PDB entry 6NB1 | X-ray diffraction, 1.90 A resolution | chains B and C of the 14 polymer chains in the assembly

Chain B (and C):
Molecule: ATP-dependent Clp protease proteolytic subunit
Source organism: Escherichia coli (strain K12)
Notes: EC 3.4.21.92; chain C of this document is another copy of the same molecule, construct and numbering; everything in this record applies to it too
UniProt: P0A6G7 (CLPP_ECOLI); residues 1-207 here = UniProt positions 1-207
Amino-acid sequence (207 residues; numbered 1 to 207; the number before each row is that of its first residue):
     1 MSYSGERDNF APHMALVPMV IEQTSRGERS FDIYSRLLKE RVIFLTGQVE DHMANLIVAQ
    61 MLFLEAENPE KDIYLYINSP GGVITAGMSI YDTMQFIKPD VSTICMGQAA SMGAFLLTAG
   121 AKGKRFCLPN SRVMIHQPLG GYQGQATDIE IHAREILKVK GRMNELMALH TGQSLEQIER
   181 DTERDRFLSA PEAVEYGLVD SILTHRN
Not modelled in the structure: 1-14 (chain C: 1-17, 24-29)
Small-molecule neighbours:
  - KHS (N-{2-[(2-chlorophenyl)sulfanyl]ethyl}-2-methyl-2-{[5-(trifluoromethyl)pyridin-2-yl]sulfonyl}propanamide), molecule 1: R36, L37, E40, V42, Y74, Y76, I104, F126, L128, L203, R206
  - KHS, molecule 2: L62, F63, A66, E67, D92, T93, F96, I97
Swiss-Prot annotation at these positions:
  - active site: S111 (Nucleophile), H136, D185
  - mutagenesis: V17 (V17A: No ClpA-ClpP, little ClpX-ClpP complex forms), P18 (P18A: Reduced processing, no ClpA-ClpP complex forms), M19 (M19A: No ClpA-ClpP, little ClpX-ClpP complex forms), V20 (V20A: No ClpA-ClpP or ClpX-ClpP complex forms), I21 (I21A: No ClpA-ClpP or ClpX-ClpP complex forms), T24 (T24A: No ClpA-ClpP, little ClpX-ClpP complex forms), G27 (G27A: No ClpA-ClpP, little ClpX-ClpP complex forms), D32 (D32A: No ClpA-ClpP or ClpX-ClpP complex forms), I33 (I33A: No ClpA-ClpP or ClpX-ClpP complex forms), Y34 (Y34A: No ClpA-ClpP or ClpX-ClpP complex forms), F126 (F126A: Little ClpA-ClpP or ClpX-ClpP complex forms), D185 (D185A: Loss of protease activity, forms ClpA-ClpP complex)
Reported in the primary citation:
  - binding site for KHS: L37, E40, V42, L62, F63, A66, Y74, Y76, F96, I104, F126, L203, R206
  - catalytic residues: S111
  - mutagenesis - E40A, E67A, Y76A: increased catalytic activity

Chain B / chain C interface:
Residue-residue contacts (64):
  R29(B) with I21(C); E22(C), hydrogen bond (side chain-backbone)
  S30(B) with I21(C); E22(C), hydrogen bond (backbone-backbone)
  F31(B) with V20(C); I21(C), hydrophobic
  D32(B) with M19(C); V20(C), hydrogen bond (backbone-backbone)
  Y34(B) with M19(C), hydrophobic
  S35(B) with M19(C); V20(C), hydrogen bond (side chain-backbone)
  L38(B) with M19(C), hydrophobic; I33(C), hydrophobic
  D51(B) with T46(C); N78(C), hydrogen bond
  H52(B) with Y34(C); T46(C)
  N55(B) with Y34(C); F44(C); T46(C), hydrogen bond
  L56(B) with M19(C), hydrophobic; I33(C), hydrophobic; Y34(C), hydrogen bond (backbone-side chain)
  V58(B) with M106(C), hydrophobic
  A59(B) with I33(C); L37(C)
  Q60(B) with M19(C); I33(C)
  L62(B) with L37(C), hydrophobic; Y76(C)
  F63(B) with I33(C), hydrophobic; R36(C); L37(C), hydrophobic
  E65(B) with R206(C), salt bridge
  T85(B) with G107(C); Q108(C); R132(C)
  M88(B) with N130(C)
  S89(B) with N78(C); M106(C); G107(C)
  Y91(B) with N130(C)
  D92(B) with L128(C); P129(C); N130(C), hydrogen bond (side chain-backbone); S131(C)
  Q95(B) with H205(C)
  F96(B) with L203(C), hydrophobic; T204(C); H205(C); R206(C), hydrogen bond (backbone-backbone)
  K98(B) with R206(C); N207(C)
  Q145(B) with R184(C), hydrogen bond
  T147(B) with R184(C)
  D148(B) with R184(C), salt bridge
  I151(B) with R184(C); D185(C)
  H152(B) with D185(C), salt bridge; F187(C)
  E155(B) with R132(C), salt bridge; F187(C)
  R162(B) with N130(C), hydrogen bond (side chain-backbone)
  L166(B) with N130(C)
Also at the interface, not in a pair above, chain B (38 interface residues in all): M19, E28, A86, Y142, V159
Also at the interface, not in a pair above, chain C (31 interface residues in all): P18, Q23, G47

Summary:
Chain B and chain C form an interface of 38 and 31 residues respectively, with 11 hydrogen bonds and 4 salt
bridges. Among the polar pairs are E65(B)-R206(C), D148(B)-R184(C) and H152(B)-D185(C). Chain B binds compound
KHS. From the paper: the catalytic residue S111(B); E40A, E67A and Y76A of chain B increase catalytic
activity.
Both chains are ATP-dependent Clp protease proteolytic subunit (Escherichia coli (strain K12)). Entry 6NB1
(Crystal structure of Escherichia coli ClpP protease complexed with small molecule activator, ACP1-06) was
determined by X-ray diffraction (same publication as 6NAH, 6NAQ, 6NAW and 6NAY).
